8EN7 - chains A and K of the 24 polymer chains in the assembly; structure by electron microscopy, 1.68 A resolution.

[Chain A (and K)]
Molecule: Ferritin heavy chain, N-terminally processed
Source organism: Mus musculus
Notes: chain K of this document is another copy of the same molecule, construct and numbering; everything in this record applies to it too
UniProt: P09528 (FRIH_MOUSE); residues 5-176 here correspond to UniProt positions 6-177 (UniProt number = residue number + 1)
Sequence (172 residues; numbered 5 to 176; the number before each row is that of its first residue):
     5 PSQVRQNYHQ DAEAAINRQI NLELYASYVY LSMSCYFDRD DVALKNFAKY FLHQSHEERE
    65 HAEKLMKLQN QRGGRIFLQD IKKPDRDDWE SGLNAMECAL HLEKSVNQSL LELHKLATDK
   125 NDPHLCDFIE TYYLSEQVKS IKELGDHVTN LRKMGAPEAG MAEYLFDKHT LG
Ion coordination: Fe ion near His-173 (its only coordinating residue here)
UniProt features mapped onto this chain:
  - binding site (Fe cation): Glu-27, Glu-62, His-65, Glu-107, Gln-141
From the paper describing this entry:
  - conformationally variable residues (side-chain flip): His-60

[How chain A and chain K interact]
Pairs across the interface - 58 pairs, chain A then chain K:
  Ser-6(A) with Asp-44(K), hydrogen bond
  Gln-7(A) with Asp-44(K), hydrogen bond
  Val-8(A) with Asp-44(K)
  Leu-28(A) with Tyr-32(K), hydrophobic
  Ser-31(A) with Arg-63(K), hydrogen bond
  Tyr-32(A) with Leu-28(K), hydrophobic; Leu-82(K); Gln-83(K), hydrogen bond (side chain-backbone); Ile-85(K), hydrophobic
  Leu-35(A) with Met-70(K), hydrophobic
  Ser-36(A) with Leu-82(K)
  Cys-39(A) with Met-70(K), hydrogen bond; Asn-74(K), hydrogen bond (backbone-side chain); Ile-80(K), hydrophobic
  Asp-42(A) with Asn-74(K), hydrogen bond
  Arg-43(A) with Asn-74(K); Arg-79(K)
  Asp-44(A) with Ser-6(K), hydrogen bond; Gln-7(K), hydrogen bond; Val-8(K); Arg-79(K), salt bridge
  Asp-45(A) with Arg-79(K), salt bridge
  Leu-56(A) with Glu-67(K)
  Ser-59(A) with Arg-63(K)
  His-60(A) with Arg-63(K); Glu-67(K), salt bridge
  Arg-63(A) with Ser-31(K), hydrogen bond; Ser-59(K); His-60(K); Arg-63(K)
  Glu-67(A) with Leu-56(K); His-60(K), salt bridge
  Met-70(A) with Leu-35(K), hydrophobic; Cys-39(K), hydrogen bond
  Asn-74(A) with Cys-39(K), hydrogen bond (side chain-backbone); Asp-42(K), hydrogen bond; Arg-43(K)
  Arg-79(A) with Arg-43(K); Asp-44(K), salt bridge; Asp-45(K), salt bridge
  Ile-80(A) with Cys-39(K), hydrophobic
  Phe-81(A) with Asp-91(K)
  Leu-82(A) with Tyr-32(K); Ser-36(K); Lys-87(K)
  Gln-83(A) with Tyr-32(K), hydrogen bond (backbone-side chain); Lys-87(K)
  Asp-84(A) with Ile-85(K); Lys-86(K), salt bridge; Lys-87(K), hydrogen bond (side chain-backbone)
  Ile-85(A) with Tyr-32(K), hydrophobic; Asp-84(K); Ile-85(K), hydrogen bond (backbone-backbone)
  Lys-86(A) with Asp-84(K), salt bridge
  Lys-87(A) with Leu-82(K); Gln-83(K); Asp-84(K), hydrogen bond (backbone-side chain)
  Asp-91(A) with Phe-81(K)
Interface residues without a listed pair, chain A (34 interface residues in all): Asn-25, Lys-71, Gly-77, Pro-88
Interface residues without a listed pair, chain K (34 interface residues in all): Asn-25, Lys-71, Gly-77, Pro-88

[Overview]
The chain A/chain K interface involves 34 residues from each chain; the contacts include 17 hydrogen bonds and
8 salt bridges. Among the polar pairs are Asp-44(A)/Arg-79(K), Asp-45(A)/Arg-79(K) and His-60(A)/Glu-67(K).
Curated annotation (UniProt) lists 5 Fe cation-binding residues on chain A. The paper reports conformational
variability at His-60(A).
Chain A and chain K are both Ferritin heavy chain, N-terminally processed (Mus musculus); the structure, Mouse
apoferritin heavy chain without zinc, was determined by electron microscopy together with 8EHG and 8EMQ from
the same study.
